PDB entry 6XTY | electron microscopy, 6.77 A resolution (low resolution: residue-level contacts below are approximate; hydrogen-bond / salt-bridge calls are withheld) | chains B and D of the 14 polymer chains in the assembly

Chain B:
Molecule: DNA replication complex GINS protein PSF2
Source organism: Homo sapiens
Reference sequence: Q9Y248 (PSF2_HUMAN); residue numbers follow UniProt; this construct covers 1-185
Amino-acid sequence (185 residues; each row starts with the number of its first residue):
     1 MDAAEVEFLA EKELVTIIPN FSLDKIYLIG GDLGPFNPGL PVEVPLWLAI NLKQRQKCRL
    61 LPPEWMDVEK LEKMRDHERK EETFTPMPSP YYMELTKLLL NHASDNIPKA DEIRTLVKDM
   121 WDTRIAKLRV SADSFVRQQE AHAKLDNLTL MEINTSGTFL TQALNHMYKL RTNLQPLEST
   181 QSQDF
Unresolved in the structure: 177-185
Curated features (UniProtKB/Swiss-Prot):
  - modified residue: Met-1 (N-acetylmethionine), Thr-180 (Phosphothreonine), Ser-182 (Phosphoserine)
  - cross-link: Lys-109 (Glycyl lysine isopeptide (Lys-Gly) (interchain with G-Cter in SUMO2))

Chain D:
Molecule: DNA replication complex GINS protein SLD5
Source organism: Homo sapiens
Reference sequence: Q9BRT9 (SLD5_HUMAN); numbering as in UniProt (aligned over 1-223)
Amino-acid sequence (223 residues; numbered 1 to 223; the number before each row is that of its first residue):
     1 MTEEVDFLGQ DSDGGSEEVV LTPAELIERL EQAWMNEKFA PELLESKPEI VECVMEQLEH
    61 MEENLRRAKR EDLKVSIHQM EMERIRYVLS SYLRCRLMKI EKFFPHVLEK EKTRPEGEPS
   121 SLSPEELAFA REFMANTESY LKNVALKHMP PNLQKVDLFR AVPKPDLDSY VFLRVRERQE
   181 NILVEPDTDE QRDYVIDLEK GSQHLIRYKT IAPLVASGAV QLI
Unresolved in the structure: 1-20
Curated features (UniProtKB/Swiss-Prot):
  - modified residue: Met-1 (N-acetylmethionine), Thr-2 (N-acetylthreonine), Ser-12 (Phosphoserine), Ser-16 (Phosphoserine)

Chain B / chain D interface:
Pairs across the interface (55; chain B residue first):
  Glu-5(B) / Trp-34(D)
  Glu-5(B) / Lys-38(D)
  Glu-5(B) / Tyr-87(D)
  Phe-8(B) / Arg-84(D)
  Phe-8(B) / Val-88(D)
  Glu-11(B) / Arg-84(D)
  Lys-12(B) / Glu-31(D)
  Lys-12(B) / Arg-84(D)
  Phe-21(B) / Leu-73(D)
  Leu-23(B) / Leu-73(D)
  Ile-26(B) / Ile-77(D)
  Leu-28(B) / His-78(D)
  Leu-28(B) / Glu-81(D)
  Ile-29(B) / Pro-23(D)
  Ile-29(B) / Ala-24(D)
  Ile-29(B) / Glu-81(D)
  Gly-30(B) / Glu-81(D)
  Trp-47(B) / Met-80(D)
  Trp-47(B) / Arg-84(D)
  Leu-48(B) / Ile-77(D)
  Asn-51(B) / Met-80(D)
  Arg-55(B) / Ser-76(D)
  Phe-135(B) / Leu-205(D)
  Ala-141(B) / Val-184(D)
  Ala-141(B) / Pro-186(D)
  His-142(B) / Tyr-194(D)
  His-142(B) / Ile-196(D)
  His-142(B) / His-204(D)
  His-142(B) / Leu-205(D)
  His-142(B) / Ile-206(D)
  Ala-143(B) / His-204(D)
  Ala-143(B) / Leu-205(D)
  Lys-144(B) / Gln-203(D)
  Lys-144(B) / His-204(D)
  Leu-145(B) / Phe-172(D)
  Leu-145(B) / Gln-203(D)
  Leu-148(B) / Gln-203(D)
  Leu-150(B) / Ile-223(D)
  Ile-153(B) / Gln-203(D)
  Ile-153(B) / Ile-223(D)
  Gly-157(B) / Phe-172(D)
  Thr-161(B) / Tyr-170(D)
  Thr-161(B) / Phe-172(D)
  Leu-164(B) / Tyr-170(D)
  Asn-165(B) / Asp-168(D)
  Asn-165(B) / Ser-169(D)
  Asn-165(B) / Tyr-170(D)
  Tyr-168(B) / Asp-168(D)
  Tyr-168(B) / Tyr-170(D)
  Tyr-168(B) / Arg-207(D)
  Lys-169(B) / Asp-166(D)
  Arg-171(B) / Pro-186(D)
  Arg-171(B) / Asp-187(D)
  Thr-172(B) / Asp-187(D)
  Gln-175(B) / Thr-188(D)
Other interface residues (no listed pair), chain B (36 interface residues in all): Met-1, Leu-9, Tyr-27, Leu-160
Other interface residues (no listed pair), chain D (38 interface residues in all): Ile-27, Met-35, Phe-39, Gln-57, Lys-74, Ile-85, Asp-197

Overview:
The interface between chain B and chain D involves 36 residues on one side and 38 on the other.
Here chain B is DNA replication complex GINS protein PSF2 and chain D is DNA replication complex GINS protein
SLD5, both from Homo sapiens. Entry 6XTY (CryoEM structure of human CMG bound to AND-1 (CMGA)) was determined
by electron microscopy, deposited together with 6XTX.
